Entry 5BXI (X-ray diffraction, 1.70 A resolution); this record covers chains A and G of the 6 polymer chains in the assembly.

[Chain A (and G)]
Protein: Nucleoside diphosphate kinase
Source organism: Toxoplasma gondii ME49
Notes: EC 2.7.4.6; chain G of this document is another copy of the same molecule, construct and numbering; everything in this record applies to it too
UniProtKB: S8FF85 (S8FF85_TOXGO); numbering as in UniProt (aligned over 1-155)
Sequence (160 residues; numbered 1 to 160; the number before each row is that of its first residue):
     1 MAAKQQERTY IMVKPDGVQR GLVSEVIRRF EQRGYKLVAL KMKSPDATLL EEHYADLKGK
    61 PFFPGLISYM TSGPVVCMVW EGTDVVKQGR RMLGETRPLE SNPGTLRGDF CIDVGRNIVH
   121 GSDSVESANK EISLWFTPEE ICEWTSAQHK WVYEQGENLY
Not modelled in the structure: 1-2, 155-160 (chain G: 1-2)
Construct notes: expression tag (156-160)
Small-molecule neighbours: bicarbonate ion (BCT): K14, R90, T96, R107, N117, V119, H120
What the authors report for this chain:
  - specificity-determining residues: K60 (proposed by the authors, not directly observed)

[Interface between chain A and chain G]
Pairs across the interface (47):
  V18(A) - W144(G)  hydrophobic
  Q19(A) - W144(G)
  Q19(A) - T145(G)  hydrogen bond (side chain-backbone)
  Q19(A) - S146(G)
  Q19(A) - A147(G)  hydrogen bond (side chain-backbone)
  G21(A) - E31(G)
  L22(A) - E31(G)  hydrogen bond (backbone-side chain)
  V23(A) - E31(G)  hydrogen bond (backbone-side chain)
  S24(A) - S24(G)
  S24(A) - I27(G)
  S24(A) - R28(G)  hydrogen bond
  S24(A) - E31(G)  hydrogen bond (backbone-side chain)
  E25(A) - R28(G)  salt bridge
  I27(A) - S24(G)
  I27(A) - I27(G)  hydrophobic
  R28(A) - S24(G)  hydrogen bond
  R28(A) - E25(G)  salt bridge
  R28(A) - R28(G)
  E31(A) - G21(G)
  E31(A) - L22(G)  hydrogen bond (side chain-backbone)
  E31(A) - V23(G)  hydrogen bond (side chain-backbone)
  E31(A) - S24(G)  hydrogen bond (side chain-backbone)
  L37(A) - M42(G)
  V38(A) - M42(G)
  L40(A) - L40(G)  hydrophobic
  L40(A) - K41(G)
  L40(A) - M42(G)  hydrogen bond (backbone-backbone)
  L40(A) - V76(G)  hydrophobic
  K41(A) - L40(G)
  M42(A) - L37(G)
  M42(A) - V38(G)
  M42(A) - A39(G)
  M42(A) - L40(G)  hydrogen bond (backbone-backbone)
  M42(A) - C142(G)  hydrophobic
  K43(A) - C142(G)
  S44(A) - C142(G)  hydrogen bond
  P74(A) - W144(G)
  V76(A) - L40(G)  hydrophobic
  C142(A) - M42(G)  hydrophobic
  C142(A) - K43(G)
  C142(A) - S44(G)
  W144(A) - V18(G)  hydrophobic
  W144(A) - Q19(G)
  W144(A) - P74(G)
  T145(A) - Q19(G)  hydrogen bond (backbone-side chain)
  S146(A) - Q19(G)
  A147(A) - Q19(G)  hydrogen bond (backbone-side chain)
Also at the interface, not in a pair above, chain A (25 interface residues in all): A39
Also at the interface, not in a pair above, chain G (26 interface residues in all): E140

[In short]
The interface between chain A and chain G involves 25 residues on one side and 26 on the other, with 15
hydrogen bonds and 2 salt bridges. Polar contacts include E25(A)-R28(G), Q19(A)-T145(G) and Q19(A)-A147(G).
Bound to chain A: bicarbonate ion. The paper reports the specificity determinant K60(A).
Chain A and chain G are both Nucleoside diphosphate kinase (Toxoplasma gondii ME49); the structure, 1.7
Angstrom Resolution Crystal Structure of Putative Nucleoside Diphosphate Kinase from Toxoplasma gondii with
Tyrosine of ..., was determined by X-ray diffraction together with 4ODI, 4O0N, 4NU7, 4NML and 4NOG from the
same study.
